8HXZ - chains H and J of the 11 polymer chains in the assembly; structure by electron microscopy, 3.40 A resolution.

[Chain H]
Molecule: Histone H2B
From: Xenopus laevis
UniProt: A0A8J0U496 (A0A8J0U496_XENLA); residues 1-122 here correspond to UniProt positions 5-126 (UniProt number = residue number + 4)
Chain sequence (122 residues; row label = number of the first residue in the row):
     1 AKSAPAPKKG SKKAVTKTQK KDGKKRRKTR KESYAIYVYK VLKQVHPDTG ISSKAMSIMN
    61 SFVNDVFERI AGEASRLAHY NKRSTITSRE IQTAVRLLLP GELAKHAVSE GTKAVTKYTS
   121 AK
Disordered / not traced: 1-27

[Chain J]
Molecule: 352-nt DNA strand
Sequence (352 nucleotides; numbered 1 to 352; the number before each row is that of its first residue):
     1 ATCGCTGTTC AATACATGCA CAGGATGTAT ATATCTGACA CGTGCCTGGA GACTAGGGAG
    61 TAATCCCCTT GGCGGTTAAA ACGCGGGGGA CAGCGCGTAC GTGCGTTTAA GCGGTGCTAG
   121 AGCTGTCTAC GACCAATTGA GCGGCCTCGG CACCGGGATT CTCCAGTCTA GAACTGGCAG
   181 TACTTTCAAT ACATGCACAG GATGTATATA TCTGACACGT GCCTGGAGAC TAGGGAGTAA
   241 TCCCCTTGGC GGTTAAAACG CGGGGGACAG CGCGTACGTG CGTTTAAGCG GTGCTAGAGC
   301 TGTCTACGAC CAATTGAGCG GCCTCGGCAC CGGGATTCTC GATATCGAAT TC
Disordered / not traced: 1-186, 351-352

[How chain H and chain J interact]
Pairs across the interface - 15 pairs, chain H then chain J:
  Lys-28(H) with DG225(J), salt bridge to the phosphate; DC300(J), phosphate contact
  Thr-29(H) with DC300(J), phosphate contact
  Lys-31(H) with DC300(J), salt bridge to the phosphate
  Tyr-39(H) with DC218(J), hydrogen bond to the phosphate
  Gly-50(H) with DA217(J), phosphate contact
  Ile-51(H) with DC216(J), sugar contact; DA217(J), hydrogen bond to the phosphate
  Ser-52(H) with DC216(J), hydrogen bond to the phosphate
  Ser-53(H) with DC216(J), hydrogen bond to the phosphate
  Arg-83(H) with DA236(J), salt bridge to the phosphate; DG237(J), salt bridge to the phosphate
  Ser-84(H) with DG235(J), hydrogen bond to the phosphate; DA236(J), hydrogen bond to the phosphate
  Thr-85(H) with DA236(J), hydrogen bond to the phosphate
Other interface residues (no listed pair), chain H (12 interface residues in all): Lys-82

[Summary]
12 residues of chain H face 8 of chain J across their interface; the contacts include 7 hydrogen bonds and 4
salt bridges. Among the polar pairs are Tyr-39(H)/DC218(J), Ile-51(H)/DA217(J) and Ser-52(H)/DC216(J).
Here chain H is Histone H2B (Xenopus laevis) and chain J is a 352-nt DNA strand. Entry 8HXZ (Cryo-EM structure
of Eaf3 CHD in complex with nucleosome) was determined by electron microscopy, deposited together with 8HXX,
8HXY, 8HY0 and 8JHO.
